PDB entry 7EH2 | X-ray diffraction, 3.34 A resolution | chains D and F of the 9 polymer chains in the assembly

# Chain D
Protein: DNA-directed RNA polymerase subunit beta'
Organism: Thermus thermophilus HB8
Notes: EC 2.7.7.6
UniProt: Q8RQE8 (RPOC_THET8); residue numbers follow UniProt; this construct covers 1-1524
Sequence (1524 residues; each row starts with the number of its first residue):
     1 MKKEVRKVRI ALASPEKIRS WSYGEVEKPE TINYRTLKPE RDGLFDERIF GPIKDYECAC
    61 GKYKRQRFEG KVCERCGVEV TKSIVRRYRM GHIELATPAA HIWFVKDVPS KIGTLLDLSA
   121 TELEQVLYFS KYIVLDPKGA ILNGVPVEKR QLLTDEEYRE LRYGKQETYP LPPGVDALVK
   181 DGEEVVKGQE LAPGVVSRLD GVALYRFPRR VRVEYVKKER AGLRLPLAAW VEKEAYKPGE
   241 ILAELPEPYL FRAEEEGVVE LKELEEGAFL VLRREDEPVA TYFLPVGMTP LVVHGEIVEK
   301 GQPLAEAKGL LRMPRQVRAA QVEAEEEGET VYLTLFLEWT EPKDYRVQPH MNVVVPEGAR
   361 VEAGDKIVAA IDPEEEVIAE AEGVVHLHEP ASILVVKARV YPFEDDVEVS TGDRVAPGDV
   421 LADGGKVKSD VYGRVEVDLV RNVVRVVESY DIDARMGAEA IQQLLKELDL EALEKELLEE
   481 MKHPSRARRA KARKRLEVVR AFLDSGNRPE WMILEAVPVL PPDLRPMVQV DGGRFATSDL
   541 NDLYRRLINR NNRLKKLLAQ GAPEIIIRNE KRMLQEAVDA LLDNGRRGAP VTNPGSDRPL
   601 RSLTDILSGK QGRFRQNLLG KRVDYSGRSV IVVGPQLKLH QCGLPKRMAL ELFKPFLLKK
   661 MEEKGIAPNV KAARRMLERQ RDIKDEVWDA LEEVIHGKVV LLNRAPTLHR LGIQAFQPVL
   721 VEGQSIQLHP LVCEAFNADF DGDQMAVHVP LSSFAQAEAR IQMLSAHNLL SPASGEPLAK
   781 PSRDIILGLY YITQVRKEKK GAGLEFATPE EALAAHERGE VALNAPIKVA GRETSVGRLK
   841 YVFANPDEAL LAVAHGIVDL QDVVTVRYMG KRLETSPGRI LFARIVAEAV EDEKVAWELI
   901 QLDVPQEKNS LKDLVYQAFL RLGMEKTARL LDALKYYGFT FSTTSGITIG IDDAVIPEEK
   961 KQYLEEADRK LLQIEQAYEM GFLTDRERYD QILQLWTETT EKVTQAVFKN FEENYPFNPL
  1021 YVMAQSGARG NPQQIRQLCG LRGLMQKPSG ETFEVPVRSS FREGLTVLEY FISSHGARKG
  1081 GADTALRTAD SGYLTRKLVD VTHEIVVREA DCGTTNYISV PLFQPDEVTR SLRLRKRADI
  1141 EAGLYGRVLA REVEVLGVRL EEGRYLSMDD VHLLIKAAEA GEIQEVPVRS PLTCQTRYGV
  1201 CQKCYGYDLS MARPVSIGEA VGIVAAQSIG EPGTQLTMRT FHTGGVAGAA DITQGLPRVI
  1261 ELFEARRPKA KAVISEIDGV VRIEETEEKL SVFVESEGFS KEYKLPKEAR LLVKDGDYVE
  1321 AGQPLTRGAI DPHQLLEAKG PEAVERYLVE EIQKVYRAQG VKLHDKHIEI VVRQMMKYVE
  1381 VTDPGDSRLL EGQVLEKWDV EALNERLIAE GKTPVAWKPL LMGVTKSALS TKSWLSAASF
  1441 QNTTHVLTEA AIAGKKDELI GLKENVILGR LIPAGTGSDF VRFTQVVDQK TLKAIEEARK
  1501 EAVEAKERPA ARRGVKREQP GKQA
Disordered / not traced: 1-2, 1238-1251, 1503-1524
Bound ions: Zn2+ site 1: Cys58, Cys60, Cys73, Cys76; Mg2+: Asp739, Asp741, Asp743 (shared with 1 residue of chain I); Zn2+ site 2: Cys1112, Cys1194, Cys1201, Cys1204

# Chain F
Protein: RNA polymerase sigma factor SigA
Organism: Thermus thermophilus HB8
UniProt: Q5SKW1 (Q5SKW1_THET8); numbering as in UniProt (aligned over 1-423)
Sequence (443 residues; numbered -19 to 423; the number before each row is that of its first residue; numbers below 1 keep their minus sign (Met-19 is residue -19)):
   -19 MGSSHHHHHH SSGLVPRGSH MKKSKRKNAQ AQEAQETEVL VQEEAEELPE FPEGEPDPDL
    41 EDPDLTLEDD LLDLPEEGEG LDLEEEEEDL PIPKISTSDP VRQYLHEIGQ VPLLTLEEEV
   101 ELARKVEEGM EAIKKLSEIT GLDPDLIREV VRAKILGSAR VRHIPGLKET LDPKTVEEID
   161 QKLKSLPKEH KRYLHIAREG EAARQHLIEA NLRLVVSIAK KYTGRGLSFL DLIQEGNQGL
   221 IRAVEKFEYK RRFKFSTYAT WWIRQAINRA IADQARTIRI PVHMVETINK LSRTARQLQQ
   281 ELGREPTYEE IAEAMGPGWD AKRVEETLKI AQEPVSLETP IGDEKDSFYG DFIPDEHLPS
   341 PVDAATQSLL SEELEKALSK LSEREAMVLK LRKGLIDGRE HTLEEVGAFF GVTRERIRQI
   401 ENKALRKLKY HESRTRKLRD FLD
Disordered / not traced: -19 to 77
Differences from the reference sequence: expression tag (-19 to 0)

# Chain D / chain F interface
Contacting residue pairs (135; chain D residue first):
  Glu30(D) - Arg259(F)
  Thr31(D) - Thr257(F)  hydrogen bond (side chain-backbone)
  Thr31(D) - Ile258(F)
  Ile32(D) - Ile258(F)
  Tyr34(D) - Ile258(F)  hydrophobic
  Tyr34(D) - Arg259(F)
  Tyr34(D) - Ile260(F)  hydrophobic
  Tyr34(D) - Pro261(F)
  Tyr34(D) - Met264(F)
  Tyr34(D) - Ile310(F)  hydrophobic
  Ile53(D) - His337(F)
  Arg65(D) - Gly378(F)  hydrogen bond (side chain-backbone)
  Arg67(D) - Asp377(F)
  Arg67(D) - Arg379(F)
  Ser83(D) - His337(F)  hydrogen bond
  Tyr128(D) - Gln83(F)
  Phe129(D) - Gln83(F)
  Phe129(D) - Glu87(F)
  Ser130(D) - Gln83(F)  hydrogen bond
  Arg206(D) - Glu101(F)  salt bridge
  Phe207(D) - Glu97(F)
  Phe207(D) - Glu98(F)
  Phe207(D) - Glu101(F)
  Arg209(D) - Glu97(F)  salt bridge
  Pro349(D) - Glu97(F)
  His350(D) - Leu96(F)
  His350(D) - Val100(F)
  His350(D) - Arg232(F)
  Asn352(D) - Arg104(F)
  Ile371(D) - Tyr229(F)  hydrophobic
  Ile371(D) - Lys230(F)
  Ile371(D) - Arg232(F)
  Ala391(D) - Glu97(F)
  Asp405(D) - Lys168(F)
  Asp406(D) - Lys168(F)
  Asp406(D) - Lys171(F)  salt bridge
  Val407(D) - Lys171(F)  hydrogen bond (backbone-side chain)
  Val407(D) - His175(F)
  Glu408(D) - Lys164(F)
  Glu408(D) - Lys171(F)  salt bridge
  Val409(D) - His175(F)  hydrogen bond (backbone-side chain)
  Ser410(D) - His175(F)
  Ser410(D) - Arg178(F)
  Thr411(D) - Ile135(F)
  Thr411(D) - Arg178(F)  hydrogen bond (backbone-side chain)
  Gly412(D) - Lys134(F)
  Gly412(D) - Ile135(F)
  Asp413(D) - Lys134(F)  salt bridge
  Asp413(D) - Lys164(F)  salt bridge
  Asp413(D) - Arg178(F)  salt bridge
  Arg434(D) - Ile135(F)  hydrogen bond (side chain-backbone)
  Val437(D) - His175(F)
  Leu439(D) - Arg172(F)
  Pro526(D) - Leu317(F)
  Met527(D) - Thr257(F)
  Met527(D) - Ile258(F)  hydrophobic
  Val530(D) - Tyr329(F)
  Val530(D) - Ile333(F)  hydrophobic
  Gly533(D) - Lys309(F)
  Arg534(D) - Gln312(F)
  Arg534(D) - Glu313(F)  hydrogen bond (side chain-backbone)
  Phe535(D) - Pro314(F)
  Phe535(D) - Val315(F)  hydrogen bond (backbone-backbone)
  Ala536(D) - Val315(F)
  Ala536(D) - Leu317(F)  hydrophobic
  Ala536(D) - Ile333(F)  hydrophobic
  Thr537(D) - Val315(F)  hydrogen bond (backbone-backbone)
  Thr537(D) - Ser316(F)
  Thr537(D) - Leu317(F)  hydrogen bond (backbone-backbone)
  Ser538(D) - Leu317(F)
  Ser538(D) - Glu318(F)
  Asp539(D) - Ser316(F)  hydrogen bond
  Asp539(D) - Glu318(F)  hydrogen bond (backbone-side chain)
  Asp542(D) - Thr257(F)  hydrogen bond
  Arg545(D) - Gln254(F)  hydrogen bond (side chain-backbone)
  Arg545(D) - Arg256(F)
  Arg545(D) - Thr257(F)
  Asn549(D) - Gln254(F)
  Arg550(D) - Asp211(F)  salt bridge
  Arg553(D) - Asp211(F)  salt bridge
  Arg553(D) - Gln214(F)
  Arg553(D) - Glu215(F)  salt bridge
  Arg553(D) - Gln218(F)
  Lys555(D) - Arg142(F)  hydrogen bond (backbone-side chain)
  Lys556(D) - Gln218(F)  hydrogen bond
  Leu557(D) - Gln214(F)
  Leu558(D) - Arg140(F)
  Leu558(D) - Arg142(F)
  Ala559(D) - Arg142(F)
  Ala559(D) - Ile144(F)
  Gln560(D) - Arg132(F)
  Gln560(D) - Arg184(F)  hydrogen bond (backbone-side chain)
  Gln560(D) - Arg222(F)  hydrogen bond
  Gly561(D) - Arg132(F)
  Gly561(D) - Arg140(F)
  Gly561(D) - Arg184(F)  hydrogen bond (backbone-side chain)
  Gly561(D) - Gln185(F)  hydrogen bond (backbone-side chain)
  Ala562(D) - Arg140(F)  hydrogen bond (backbone-side chain)
  Ala562(D) - Ile221(F)  hydrophobic
  Pro563(D) - Gln185(F)
  Pro563(D) - Ile188(F)  hydrophobic
  Pro563(D) - Glu189(F)
  Glu564(D) - Arg140(F)  salt bridge
  Ile565(D) - Val91(F)  hydrophobic
  Ile565(D) - Glu189(F)
  Ile566(D) - Ile188(F)  hydrophobic
  Ile566(D) - Leu192(F)  hydrophobic
  Ile566(D) - Gln214(F)  hydrogen bond (backbone-side chain)
  Ile566(D) - Asn217(F)
  Ile567(D) - Arg140(F)
  Arg568(D) - Glu87(F)  salt bridge
  Asn569(D) - Tyr84(F)
  Asn569(D) - Gln214(F)  hydrogen bond
  Glu570(D) - Gln214(F)  hydrogen bond
  Arg572(D) - Pro80(F)
  Arg572(D) - Gln83(F)
  Arg572(D) - Tyr84(F)
  Arg572(D) - Glu87(F)  salt bridge
  Met573(D) - Leu210(F)  hydrophobic
  Met573(D) - Asp211(F)
  Met573(D) - Gln214(F)
  Arg598(D) - Ser316(F)  hydrogen bond
  Arg598(D) - Glu318(F)
  Arg598(D) - Pro320(F)
  Arg601(D) - Glu318(F)
  Arg601(D) - Phe328(F)
  Gln611(D) - Lys325(F)
  Gln611(D) - Asp326(F)
  Asn669(D) - Asp420(F)  hydrogen bond
  Lys671(D) - Thr346(F)
  Lys671(D) - Asp420(F)
  Lys671(D) - Asp423(F)  salt bridge
  Ala672(D) - Asp420(F)
  Arg674(D) - Val342(F)
  Arg675(D) - Asp420(F)  salt bridge
Also at the interface, not in a pair above, chain D (87 interface residues in all): Asn33, Arg35, Lys54, Asp55, Ile84, Arg159, Asp372, Glu375, Val528, Gly532, Arg587, Asn593, Pro594, Pro668, Val670
Also at the interface, not in a pair above, chain F (82 interface residues in all): Gln90, Glu129, Leu136, Pro145, Leu174, Ile176, Gly206, Ser208, Ile213, Leu338, Leu349, Glu380

# Summary
87 residues of chain D face 82 of chain F across their interface, with 28 hydrogen bonds and 15 salt bridges.
Among the polar pairs are Arg206(D)-Glu101(F), Arg209(D)-Glu97(F) and Asp406(D)-Lys171(F). Cys58(D), Cys60(D),
Cys73(D) and Cys76(D) coordinate Zn2+ site 1. Asp739(D), Asp741(D) and Asp743(D) coordinate Mg2+.
Chain D is DNA-directed RNA polymerase subunit beta' and chain F is RNA polymerase sigma factor SigA, both
from Thermus thermophilus HB8; the structure, Thermus thermophilus transcription initiation complex containing
a template-strand pyrimidine at position TSS-2 and GpG RNA primer, was determined by X-ray diffraction
together with 7EH0 and 7EH1 from the same study.
